2E1W - chain A; structure by X-ray diffraction, 2.50 A resolution.

# Chain A
Molecule: Adenosine deaminase
From: Bos taurus
Notes: EC 3.5.4.4
UniProtKB: P56658 (ADA_BOVIN); residues 2-357 here correspond to UniProt positions 1-356 (UniProt number = residue number - 1)
Amino-acid sequence (356 residues; row label = number of the first residue in the row):
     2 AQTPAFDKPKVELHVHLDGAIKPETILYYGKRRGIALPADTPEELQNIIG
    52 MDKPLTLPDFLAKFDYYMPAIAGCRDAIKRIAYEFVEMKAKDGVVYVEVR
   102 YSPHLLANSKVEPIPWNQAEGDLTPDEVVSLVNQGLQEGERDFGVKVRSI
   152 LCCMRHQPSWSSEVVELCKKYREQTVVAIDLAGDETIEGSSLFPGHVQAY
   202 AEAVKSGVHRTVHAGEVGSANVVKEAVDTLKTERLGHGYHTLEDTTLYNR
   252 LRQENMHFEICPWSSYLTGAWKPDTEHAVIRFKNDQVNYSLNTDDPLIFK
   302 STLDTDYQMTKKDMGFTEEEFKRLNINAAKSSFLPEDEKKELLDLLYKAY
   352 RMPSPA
Unresolved in the structure: 2-3, 353-357
Ion coordination: Zn2+: His15, His17, Asp295
Small-molecule neighbours: fr233623 (FR6; 1-{(1R,2S)-2-hydroxy-1-[2-(1-naphthyl)ethyl]propyl}-1H-imidazole-4-carboxamide): His17, Asp19, Phe61, Leu62, Phe65, Arg101, Tyr102, Ser103, Leu106, Trp117, Cys153, Met155, His157, Ala183, Gly184, Asp185, His214, Asp295, Asp296

# Summary
Ligands of chain A: fr233623. The Zn2+ site is built by His15, His17 and Asp295.
Chain A is Adenosine deaminase (Bos taurus); the structure, Crystal structure of adenosine deaminase complexed
with potent inhibitors, was determined by X-ray diffraction, deposited together with 1V79 and 1V7A.
